PDB entry 4Y6Z | X-ray diffraction, 2.70 A resolution | chains M and b of the 34 polymer chains in the assembly

Chain M:
Molecule: Proteasome subunit beta type-7
Source organism: Saccharomyces cerevisiae (strain ATCC 204508 / S288c)
Notes: EC 3.4.25.1
UniProt: P30657 (PSB7_YEAST); residues -12 to 233 here correspond to UniProt positions 21-266 (UniProt number = residue number + 33)
Sequence (246 residues; row label = number of the first residue in the row; numbers below 1 keep their minus sign (Thr-12 is residue -12)):
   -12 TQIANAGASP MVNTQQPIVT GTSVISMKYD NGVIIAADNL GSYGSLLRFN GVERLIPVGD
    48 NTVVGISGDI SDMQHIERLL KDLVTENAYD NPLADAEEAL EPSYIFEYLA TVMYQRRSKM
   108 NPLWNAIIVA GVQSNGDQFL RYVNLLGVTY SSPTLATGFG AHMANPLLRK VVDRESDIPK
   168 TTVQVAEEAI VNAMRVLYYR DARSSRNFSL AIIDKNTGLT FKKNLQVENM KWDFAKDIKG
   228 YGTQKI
Unresolved in the structure: -12 to 0

Chain b:
Molecule: Proteasome subunit beta type-1
Source organism: Saccharomyces cerevisiae (strain ATCC 204508 / S288c)
Notes: EC 3.4.25.1
UniProt: P38624 (PSB1_YEAST); residues 1-196 here correspond to UniProt positions 20-215 (UniProt number = residue number + 19)
Sequence (196 residues; numbered 1 to 196; the number before each row is that of its first residue):
     1 TSIMAVTFKD GVILGADSRT TTGAYIANRV TDKLTRVHDK IWCCRSGSAA DTQAIADIVQ
    61 YHLELYTSQY GTPSTETAAS VFKELCYENK DNLTAGIIVA GYDDKNKGEV YTIPLGGSVH
   121 KLPYAIAGSG STFIYGYCDK NFRENMSKEE TVDFIKHSLS QAIKWDGSSG GVIRMVVLTA
   181 AGVERLIFYP DEYEQL
Curated features (UniProtKB/Swiss-Prot):
  - active site: Thr1 (Nucleophile)

Chain M / chain b interface:
Residue-residue contacts (63):
  Ser32(M) with Trp165(b); Asp166(b); Gly167(b), hydrogen bond (backbone-backbone)
  Leu33(M) with Phe133(b), hydrophobic; Trp165(b)
  Leu34(M) with Lys164(b); Trp165(b), hydrogen bond (backbone-backbone); Asp166(b); Gly167(b)
  Arg35(M) with Trp165(b)
  Phe146(M) with Ala24(b); Tyr25(b)
  Tyr185(M) with Glu194(b), hydrogen bond
  Tyr186(M) with Ile26(b); Arg29(b)
  Arg187(M) with Ala24(b); Tyr25(b); Ile26(b), hydrogen bond (backbone-backbone); Ala27(b), hydrogen bond (side chain-backbone); Asn28(b); Arg29(b)
  Asp188(M) with Ala24(b); Ile26(b)
  Ala189(M) with Arg19(b); Ala24(b), hydrogen bond (backbone-backbone); Ile26(b); Gly167(b)
  Arg190(M) with Ala24(b); Gly167(b)
  Arg193(M) with Asp191(b), salt bridge; Glu194(b), salt bridge
  Lys218(M) with Arg29(b), hydrogen bond (backbone-side chain)
  Trp219(M) with Arg29(b); Gly171(b); Val172(b), hydrophobic; Tyr189(b); Pro190(b)
  Asp220(M) with Tyr189(b)
  Phe221(M) with Arg29(b); Val30(b), hydrophobic
  Ala222(M) with Val30(b), hydrophobic; Arg174(b), hydrogen bond (backbone-side chain); Ile187(b), hydrophobic
  Lys223(M) with Ile187(b); Tyr189(b)
  Ile225(M) with Val30(b), hydrophobic; Arg174(b), hydrogen bond (backbone-side chain)
  Lys226(M) with Asp32(b)
  Gly227(M) with Asp32(b), hydrogen bond (backbone-side chain)
  Tyr228(M) with Thr35(b); Arg45(b); Gln53(b), hydrogen bond (side chain-backbone); Ala56(b); Asp57(b), hydrogen bond
  Gln231(M) with Leu34(b); Thr35(b); Arg36(b), hydrogen bond (side chain-backbone); Trp42(b); Arg185(b)
  Ile233(M) with Arg36(b); Trp42(b); Val183(b), hydrophobic; Arg185(b), hydrogen bond (backbone-side chain)
Interface residues without a listed pair, chain M (26 interface residues in all): Met150, Met217
Interface residues without a listed pair, chain b (34 interface residues in all): Ile163, Ser168

Summary:
26 residues of chain M and 34 residues of chain b are in contact, with 14 hydrogen bonds and 2 salt bridges.
Polar contacts include Arg193(M)-Asp191(b), Arg193(M)-Glu194(b) and Tyr185(M)-Glu194(b). Curated annotation
(UniProt) lists active-site residue Thr1(b) on chain b.
Chain M is Proteasome subunit beta type-7 and chain b is Proteasome subunit beta type-1, both from
Saccharomyces cerevisiae (strain ATCC 204508 / S288c); the structure, Yeast 20S proteasome in complex with
Ac-PAL-ep, was determined by X-ray diffraction together with 4Y69, 4Y6A, 4Y6V, 4Y70, 4Y74, 4Y75 and 34 further
entries from the same study.
